PDB entry 4F58 | X-ray diffraction, 2.49 A resolution | chains L and H

# Chain L
Name: Light chain of Fab of a neutralizing antibody L3
From: Homo sapiens
Notes: antibody fragment or engineered binder
Sequence (213 residues; each row starts with the number of its first residue; note: 1 number in that range is skipped by the numbering (no residue carries it; nothing is unmodelled there); a row labelled like 27A-27C holds insertion residues (27A, then the next letters in order)):
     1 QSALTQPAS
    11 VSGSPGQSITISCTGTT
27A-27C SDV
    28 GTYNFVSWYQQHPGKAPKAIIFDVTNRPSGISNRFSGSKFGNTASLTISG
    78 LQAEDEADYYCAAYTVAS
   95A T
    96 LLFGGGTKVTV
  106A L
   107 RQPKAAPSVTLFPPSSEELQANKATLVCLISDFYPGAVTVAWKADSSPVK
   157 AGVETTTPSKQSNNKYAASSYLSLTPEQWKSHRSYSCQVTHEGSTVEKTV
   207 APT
Disulfides: Cys23-Cys88, Cys134-Cys193

# Chain H
Name: Heavy chain of Fab of a neutralizing antibody L3
From: Homo sapiens
Notes: antibody fragment or engineered binder
Sequence (226 residues; each row starts with the number of its first residue; a row labelled like 82A-82C holds insertion residues (82A, then the next letters in order)):
     1 EVQLVESGGGVVQPGGSLRLSCVASGFSFSDFGMNWVRQAPGKGLEWVAF
    51 VP
   52A F
    53 DRRINYYAESVRGRFTISRDDSKNTVFLQM
82A-82C DSL
    83 RPEDTAIYYCAKHRSQWN
100A-100H FWPREGGL
   101 DHWGQGTLVTVSSASTKGPSVFPLAPSSKSTSGGTAALGCLVKDYFPEPV
   151 TVSWNSGALTSGVHTFPAVLQSSGLYSLSSVVTVPSSSLGTQTYICNVNH
   201 KPSNTKVDKKVEPK
Not modelled in the structure: 127-133
Disulfides: Cys22-Cys92, Cys140-Cys196

# How chain L and chain H interact
Residue-residue contacts - 69 pairs, chain L then chain H:
  Gln1(L) - Glu61(H)
  Phe32(L) - Arg100D(H)
  Phe32(L) - Glu100E(H)
  Ser34(L) - Gly100G(H)
  Tyr36(L) - Gly100G(H)
  Tyr36(L) - Leu100H(H)  hydrogen bond (side chain-backbone)
  Tyr36(L) - Trp103(H)  hydrophobic
  Gln38(L) - Gln39(H)  hydrogen bond
  Gln38(L) - Tyr91(H)  hydrogen bond
  Ala43(L) - Gly104(H)
  Ala43(L) - Gln105(H)
  Pro44(L) - Leu45(H)  hydrophobic
  Pro44(L) - Tyr91(H)
  Pro44(L) - Trp103(H)
  Ala46(L) - Arg96(H)
  Ala46(L) - Leu100H(H)
  Phe49(L) - Arg96(H)
  Phe49(L) - Gly100F(H)
  Asp50(L) - Glu100E(H)
  Asp50(L) - Gly100F(H)  hydrogen bond (side chain-backbone)
  Pro55(L) - Arg96(H)
  Tyr87(L) - Gln39(H)
  Tyr87(L) - Lys43(H)
  Tyr87(L) - Gly44(H)
  Tyr87(L) - Leu45(H)
  Tyr91(L) - Trp100B(H)
  Tyr91(L) - Pro100C(H)
  Tyr91(L) - Arg100D(H)
  Ser95(L) - Tyr58(H)
  Ser95(L) - Trp100B(H)
  Ser95(L) - Pro100C(H)
  Thr95A(L) - Trp47(H)
  Thr95A(L) - Tyr59(H)
  Leu96(L) - Trp47(H)
  Phe98(L) - Leu45(H)
  Phe98(L) - Trp47(H)  hydrophobic
  Phe98(L) - Trp103(H)  hydrophobic
  Thr116(L) - Ala137(H)
  Phe118(L) - Leu124(H)
  Phe118(L) - Ala125(H)
  Phe118(L) - Ala137(H)
  Ser121(L) - Phe122(H)
  Ser121(L) - Pro123(H)
  Glu123(L) - Pro123(H)
  Glu123(L) - Lys209(H)  salt bridge
  Glu124(L) - Phe122(H)
  Glu124(L) - Lys143(H)  salt bridge
  Lys129(L) - Lys143(H)
  Lys129(L) - Asp144(H)  salt bridge
  Thr131(L) - Leu141(H)
  Thr131(L) - Lys143(H)  hydrogen bond
  Val133(L) - Leu124(H)  hydrophobic
  Val133(L) - Ser179(H)
  Leu135(L) - Phe166(H)  hydrophobic
  Glu160(L) - Val169(H)
  Glu160(L) - Leu170(H)
  Thr162(L) - Pro167(H)
  Thr162(L) - Val169(H)
  Thr163(L) - Gly42(H)
  Ser165(L) - His164(H)
  Lys166(L) - His164(H)
  Gln167(L) - His164(H)
  Ala173(L) - His164(H)
  Ala173(L) - Phe166(H)  hydrophobic
  Ala174(L) - Phe166(H)
  Ser175(L) - Phe166(H)
  Tyr177(L) - Leu141(H)  hydrophobic
  Tyr177(L) - Leu178(H)
  Tyr177(L) - Ser179(H)  hydrogen bond
Interface residues without a listed pair, chain L (42 interface residues in all): Gly41, Lys42, Ala94, Gly99, Ala127, Thr161
Interface residues without a listed pair, chain H (43 interface residues in all): Val37, Asp101, Leu138, Gln171, Ser172, Val181

# Summary
The interface between chain L and chain H involves 42 residues on one side and 43 on the other, with 6
hydrogen bonds and 3 salt bridges. Polar contacts include Glu123(L)-Lys209(H), Glu124(L)-Lys143(H) and
Lys129(L)-Asp144(H).
Here chain L is Light chain of Fab of a neutralizing antibody L3 and chain H is Heavy chain of Fab of a
neutralizing antibody L3, both from Homo sapiens. Entry 4F58 (Fab structure of a neutralizing antibody L3 from
an early subtype A HIV-1 infected patient) was determined by X-ray diffraction, deposited together with 4F57.
